PDB entry 6LQF | X-ray diffraction, 1.50 A resolution | chains A and P of the 4 polymer chains in the assembly

Chain A:
Molecule: AT-rich interactive domain-containing protein 4
Source organism: Arabidopsis thaliana
UniProt: Q6NQ79 (ARID4_ARATH); residues 545-747 here = UniProt positions 545-747
Chain sequence (204 residues; each row starts with the number of its first residue):
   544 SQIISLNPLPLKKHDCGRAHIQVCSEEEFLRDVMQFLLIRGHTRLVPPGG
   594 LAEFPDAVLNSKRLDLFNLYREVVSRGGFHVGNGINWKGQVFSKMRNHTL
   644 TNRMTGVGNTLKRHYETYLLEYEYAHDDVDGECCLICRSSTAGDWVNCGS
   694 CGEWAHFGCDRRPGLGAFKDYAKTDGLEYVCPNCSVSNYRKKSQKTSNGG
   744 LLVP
Unresolved in the structure: 544-554, 730-747
Sequence notes: expression tag (544)
Curated features (UniProtKB/Swiss-Prot):
  - zinc finger: G674 to S730 (PHD-type)
Bound ions: Zn2+ site 1: H557, C559, D575, H669; Zn2+ site 2: C677, C680, H699, C702; Zn2+ site 3: C691, C694, C724, C727
Reported in the primary citation:
  - mutagenesis - P598A/W630A: abolished binding to AT-containing DNA
  - binding site for the 12-nt DNA strand: V601 to S604, R646 to K655
  - binding site for the 12-nt DNA strand: N626 to K631, T717
  - specificity-determining residues: T648

Chain P:
Molecule: 15-mer peptide from Histone H3.2
UniProt: P59226 (H32_ARATH); residues 1-15 here correspond to UniProt positions 2-16 (UniProt number = residue number + 1)
Chain sequence (15 residues; row label = number of the first residue in the row):
     1 ARTKQTARKSTGGKA
Unresolved in the structure: 7-15
Modified residues: K4 (N-trimethyllysine; M3L)
Curated features (UniProtKB/Swiss-Prot):
  - site: K14 (Not N6-methylated)
  - modified residue: K4 (N6,N6,N6-trimethyllysine), K9 (N6,N6,N6-trimethyllysine), S10 (Phosphoserine), T11 (Phosphothreonine), K14 (N6-acetyllysine)

How chain A and chain P interact:
Residue-residue contacts (39):
  E615(A) - R2(P)  salt bridge
  S618(A) - R2(P)  hydrogen bond
  S618(A) - K4(P)
  R619(A) - R2(P)
  R619(A) - T3(P)  hydrogen bond (side chain-backbone)
  R619(A) - K4(P)
  V624(A) - Q5(P)
  G627(A) - K4(P)
  G627(A) - Q5(P)  hydrogen bond (backbone-backbone)
  Q633(A) - A1(P)
  Q633(A) - R2(P)
  Q633(A) - T3(P)  hydrogen bond
  K637(A) - R2(P)
  D673(A) - K4(P)
  E675(A) - K4(P)
  A685(A) - T6(P)
  G686(A) - K4(P)
  G686(A) - Q5(P)
  G686(A) - T6(P)  hydrogen bond (backbone-backbone)
  D687(A) - K4(P)
  D687(A) - Q5(P)  hydrogen bond
  W688(A) - T3(P)
  W688(A) - K4(P)  hydrogen bond (backbone-backbone)
  W688(A) - T6(P)  hydrogen bond
  V689(A) - A1(P)  hydrophobic
  V689(A) - R2(P)
  V689(A) - T3(P)
  N690(A) - R2(P)  hydrogen bond (backbone-backbone)
  W697(A) - R2(P)
  W697(A) - T3(P)
  W697(A) - K4(P)
  F711(A) - T3(P)
  F711(A) - Q5(P)
  Y714(A) - A1(P)  hydrogen bond (backbone-backbone)
  Y714(A) - T3(P)
  A715(A) - T3(P)
  G719(A) - A1(P)
  L720(A) - A1(P)  hydrogen bond (backbone-backbone)
  Y722(A) - A1(P)  hydrophobic
Also at the interface, not in a pair above, chain A (25 interface residues in all): G620, N626, T684
From the paper, about this interface:
  - specific contacts: E615(A)-R2(P) (hydrogen bond), S618(A)-R2(P) (hydrogen bond), Q633(A)-T3(P) (hydrogen bond), D687(A)-Q5(P) (hydrogen bond), W688(A)-K4(P), W688(A)-T6(P) (hydrogen bond), W697(A)-K4(P)

Summary:
25 residues of chain A and 6 residues of chain P are in contact; the contacts include 11 hydrogen bonds and 1
salt bridge. Polar pairs include E615(A)-R2(P), S618(A)-R2(P) and R619(A)-T3(P). The authors report hydrogen
bonds between E615(A) and R2(P), S618(A) and R2(P) and Q633(A) and T3(P) among others; contacts between
W688(A) and K4(P) and W697(A) and K4(P). From the paper: a binding site for the 12-nt DNA strand at V601(A),
R646(A) and N626(A) among others; P598A/W630A of chain A abolish binding to AT-containing DNA.
Chain A is AT-rich interactive domain-containing protein 4 (Arabidopsis thaliana) and chain P is a 15-mer
peptide from Histone H3.2; the structure, Crystal structure of Arabidopsis ARID5 ARID-PHD cassette in complex
with H3K4me3 peptide and DNA, was determined by X-ray diffraction, deposited together with 6LQE.
